Entry 9C4H (electron microscopy, 8.60 A resolution (very low resolution: no residue pairs are listed; an interface is given only as per-side residue counts)); this record covers chains X and K of the 17 polymer chains in the assembly.

[Chain X]
Molecule: viral RNA
Organism: Influenza D virus
Sequence (868 nucleotides; each row starts with the number of its first residue; note: 275 numbers in that range are skipped by the numbering (no residue carries them; nothing is unmodelled there)):
    26 UUUUUUUUUUUUUUUUUUUU
    51 UUUUUUUUUUUUUUUUUUUU
    76 UUUUUUUUUUUUUUUUUUUU
   101 UUUUUUUUUUUUUUUUUUUU
   126 UUUUUUUUUUUUUUUUUUUU
   151 UUUUUUUUUUUUUUUUUUUU
   176 UUUUUUUUUUUUUUUUUUUU
   201 UUUUUUUUUUUUUUUUUUUU
   426 UUUUUUUUUUUUUUUUUUUU
   451 UUUUUUUUUUUUUUUUUUUU
   476 UUUUUUUUUUUUUUUUUUUU
   501 UUUUUUUUUUUUUUUUUUUU
   526 UUUUUUUUUUUUUUUUUUUU
   551 UUUUUUUUUUUUUUUUUUUU
   576 UUUUUUUUUUUUUUUUUUUU
   601 UUUUUUUUUUUUUUUUUUUUUUUUUUUUUUUUUUUUUUUUUUUUUUUUUU
   651 UUUUUUUUUUUUUUUUUUUUUUUUUUUUUUUUUUUUUUUUUUUUUUUUUU
   701 UUUUUUUUUUUUUUUUUUUUUUUUUUUUUUUUUUUUUUUUUUUUUUUUUU
   751 UUUUUUUUUUUUUUUUUUUUUUUUUUUUUUUUUUUUUUUUUUUUUUUUUU
   801 UUUUUUUUUUUUUUUUUUUUUUUUUUUUUUUUUUUUUUUUUUUUUUUUUU
   851 UUUUUUUUUUUUUUUUUUUUUUUUUUUUUUUUUUUUUUUUUUUUUUUUUU
   901 UUUUUUUUUUUUUUUUUUUUUUUUUUUUUUUUUUUUUUUUUUUUUUUUUU
   951 UUUUUUUUUUUUUUUUUUUUUUUUUUUUUUUUUUUUUUUUUUUUUUUUUU
  1001 UUUUUUUUUUUUUUUUUUUUUUUUUUUUUUUUUUUUUUUUUUUUUUUUUU
  1051 UUUUUUUUUUUUUUUUUUUUUUUUUUUUUUUUUUUUUUUUUUUUUUUUUU
  1101 UUUUUUUUUUUUUUUUUUUUUUUUUUUUUUUUUUUUUUUUUUUUUUUUUU
  1151 UUUUUUUUUUUUUUUUUU
Not modelled in the structure: 621-1168

[Chain K]
Molecule: Nucleoprotein
Organism: Influenza D virus
UniProt: K9LG94 (K9LG94_9ORTO); residues 1-552 here = UniProt positions 1-552
Amino-acid sequence (552 residues; numbered 1 to 552; the number before each row is that of its first residue):
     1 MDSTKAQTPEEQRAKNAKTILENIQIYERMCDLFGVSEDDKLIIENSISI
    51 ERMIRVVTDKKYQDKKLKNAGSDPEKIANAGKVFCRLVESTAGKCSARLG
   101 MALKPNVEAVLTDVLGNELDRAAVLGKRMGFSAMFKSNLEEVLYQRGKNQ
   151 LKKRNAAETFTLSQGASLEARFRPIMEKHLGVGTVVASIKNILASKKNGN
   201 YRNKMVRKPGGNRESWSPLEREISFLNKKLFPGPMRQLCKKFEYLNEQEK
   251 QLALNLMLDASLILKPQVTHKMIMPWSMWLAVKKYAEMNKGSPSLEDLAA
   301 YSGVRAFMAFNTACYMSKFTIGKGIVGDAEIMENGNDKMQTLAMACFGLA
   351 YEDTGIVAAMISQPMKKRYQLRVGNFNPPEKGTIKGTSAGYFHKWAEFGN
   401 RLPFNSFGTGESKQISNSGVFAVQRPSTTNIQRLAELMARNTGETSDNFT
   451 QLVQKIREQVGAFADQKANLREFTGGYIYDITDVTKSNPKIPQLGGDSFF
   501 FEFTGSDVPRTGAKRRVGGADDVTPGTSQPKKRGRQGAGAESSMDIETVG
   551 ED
Not modelled in the structure: 1-7, 497-552

[Interface between chain X and chain K]
At this resolution (9 A) residue pairs are not listed: 20 residues of chain X and 41 of chain K lie at the interface.

[Overview]
Chain X and chain K form an interface of 20 and 41 residues respectively.
Here chain X is viral RNA and chain K is Nucleoprotein, both from Influenza D virus. Entry 9C4H (Double
helical structure of influenza D RNP complex) was determined by electron microscopy, deposited together with
9BWV, 9BWZ, 9BX0, 9BX1 and 9BX4.
